PDB entry 8HES | X-ray diffraction, 2.20 A resolution | chains C and L of the 3 polymer chains in the assembly

[Chain C]
Protein: Spike protein S1
From: Severe acute respiratory syndrome coronavirus 2
UniProt: P0DTC2 (SPIKE_SARS2); residues 322-536 here = UniProt positions 322-536
Chain sequence (215 residues; each row starts with the number of its first residue):
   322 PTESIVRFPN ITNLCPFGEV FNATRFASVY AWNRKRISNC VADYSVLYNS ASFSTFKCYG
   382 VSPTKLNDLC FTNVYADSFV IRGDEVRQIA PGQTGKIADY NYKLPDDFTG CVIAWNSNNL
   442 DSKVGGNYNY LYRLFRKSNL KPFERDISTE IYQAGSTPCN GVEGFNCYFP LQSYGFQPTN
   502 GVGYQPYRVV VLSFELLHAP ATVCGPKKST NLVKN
Disordered / not traced: 322-334, 519, 528-536
Cystine bridges: Cys336-Cys361, Cys379-Cys432, Cys391-Cys525, Cys480-Cys488
Covalent attachments: N-acetylglucosamine (NAG) linked to Asn343
Curated features (UniProtKB/Swiss-Prot):
  - region: Arg403 to Asp405 (Integrin-binding motif), Asn448 to Phe456 (Immunodominant HLA epitope recognized by the CD8+)
  - glycosylation: Thr323 (O-linked (GalNAc) threonine), Ser325 (O-linked (HexNAc...) serine), Asn331 (N-linked (GlcNAc...) (complex) asparagine), Asn343 (N-linked (GlcNAc...) (complex) asparagine)
  - natural variant: Gly339 (G339D: In strain: Omicron/BA.1, Omicron/BA.2 and 4 more; G339H: In strain: Omicron/BA.2.75, Omicron/XBB.1.5 and 1 more), Arg346 (R346K: In strain: Mu/B.1.621; R346T: In strain: Omicron/BQ.1.1, Omicron/XBB.1.5 and 1 more), Leu368 (L368I: In strain: Omicron/XBB.1.5, Omicron/EG.5.1), Ser371 (S371F: In strain: Omicron/BA.2, Omicron/BA.2.12.1 and 6 more; S371L: In strain: Omicron/BA.1), Ser373 (S373P: In strain: Omicron/BA.1, Omicron/BA.2 and 7 more), Ser375 (S375F: In strain: Omicron/BA.1, Omicron/BA.2 and 7 more), Thr376 (T376A: In strain: Omicron/BA.2, Omicron/BA.2.12.1 and 5 more), Asp405 (D405N: In strain: Omicron/BA.2, Omicron/BA.2.12.1 and 6 more), Arg408 (R408S: In strain: Omicron/BA.2, Omicron/BA.2.12.1 and 6 more), Lys417 (K417N: In strain: Beta/B.1.351, Omicron/BA.1 and 8 more; K417T: In strain: Gamma/P.1), Asn440 (N440K: In strain: Omicron/BA.1, Omicron/BA.2 and 7 more), Lys444 (K444T: In strain: Omicron/BQ.1.1), 16 further natural variant entries in UniProt
  - mutagenesis: Asn331 (N331Q: Reduced viral infectivity), Asn343 (N343Q: Reduced viral infectivity), Leu452 (L452R: Increased resistance to neutralizing antibodies. Decreases HLA binding to NF9 epitope. Increased binding affinity to human ACE2), Tyr453 (Y453F: Decreased HLA binding to NF9 epitope. Increased binding affinity to human ACE2), Ala475 (A475V: Increased resistance to neutralizing antibodies), Val483 (V483A: Increased resistance to neutralizing antibodies), Glu484 (E484D: Increased replication in human TMEM106B overexpressing cells), Phe490 (F490L: Increased resistance to neutralizing antibodies and human covalescent sera neutralization), Gln493 (Q493N: Reduced host ACE2-binding affinity in vitro; Q493Y: Reduced host ACE2-binding affinity in vitro), Asn501 (N501T: Reduced host ACE2-binding affinity in vitro; N501Y: Increased binding affinity to human ACE2), His519 (H519P: Increased resistance to human covalescent sera neutralization)

[Chain L]
Protein: NIV-10 Fab L-chain
From: Homo sapiens
Notes: antibody fragment or engineered binder
Chain sequence (217 residues; row label = number of the first residue in the row; numbers below 1 keep their minus sign (Gln-1 is residue -1)):
    -1 QSALTQPASV SGSPGQSITI SCTGTSSDVG GYNFVSWYRQ YPGKAPQLMI YDVSRRPSGD
    59 SDRFSGSKSG NTASLTISGL QAEDEAEYHC SSYTGRSPYV VFGGGTKVTV LGQPKAAPSV
   119 TLFPPSSEEL QANKATLVCL ISDFYPGAVT VAWKADSSPV KAGVETTTPS KQSNNKYAAS
   179 SYLSLTPEQW KSHRSYSCQV THEGSTVEKT VAPTECS
Disordered / not traced: -1 to 0, 213-215
Cystine bridges: Cys20-Cys88, Cys137-Cys196

[Chain C / chain L interface]
Contacting residue pairs (7; chain C residue first):
  Val483(C) - Arg53(L)
  Glu484(C) - Arg53(L)  hydrogen bond (backbone-side chain)
  Gly485(C) - Tyr49(L)
  Gly485(C) - Arg53(L)
  Phe486(C) - Leu46(L)  hydrophobic
  Phe486(C) - Tyr49(L)  hydrogen bond (backbone-side chain)
  Phe486(C) - Pro55(L)  hydrophobic
Also at the interface, not in a pair above, chain C (5 interface residues in all): Thr478
Interface features reported in the paper:
  - pairs named by the authors: Gly485(C)-Tyr49(L), Phe486(C)-Tyr49(L) (hydrophobic contact), Phe486(C)-Leu46(L) (hydrophobic contact), Phe486(C)-Pro55(L) (hydrophobic contact)
  - epitope / paratope residues, chain C: Gly485(C), Phe486(C)
  - epitope / paratope residues, chain L: Leu46(L), Tyr49(L), Pro55(L)

[Overview]
The interface between chain C and chain L involves 5 residues on one side and 4 on the other, with 2 hydrogen
bonds. Polar pairs include Glu484(C)-Arg53(L) and Phe486(C)-Tyr49(L). The authors report a contact between
Gly485(C) and Tyr49(L); hydrophobic contacts between Phe486(C) and Tyr49(L), Phe486(C) and Leu46(L) and
Phe486(C) and Pro55(L). From the paper: epitope/paratope residues Gly485(C), Phe486(C) and Leu46(L) among
others.
Chain C is Spike protein S1 (Severe acute respiratory syndrome coronavirus 2) and chain L is NIV-10 Fab
L-chain (Homo sapiens); the structure, Crystal structure of SARS-CoV-2 RBD and NIV-10 complex, was determined
by X-ray diffraction together with 7YH6 and 7YH7 from the same study.
